7JK2 - chains D and A of the 9 polymer chains in the assembly; structure by electron microscopy, 3.20 A resolution.

[Chain D]
Name: Origin recognition complex subunit 4
Source organism: Drosophila melanogaster
UniProt: Q9W102 (Q9W102_DROME); numbering as in UniProt (aligned over 1-459)
Amino-acid sequence (462 residues; numbered -2 to 459; the number before each row is that of its first residue; numbers below 1 keep their minus sign (Ser-2 is residue -2)):
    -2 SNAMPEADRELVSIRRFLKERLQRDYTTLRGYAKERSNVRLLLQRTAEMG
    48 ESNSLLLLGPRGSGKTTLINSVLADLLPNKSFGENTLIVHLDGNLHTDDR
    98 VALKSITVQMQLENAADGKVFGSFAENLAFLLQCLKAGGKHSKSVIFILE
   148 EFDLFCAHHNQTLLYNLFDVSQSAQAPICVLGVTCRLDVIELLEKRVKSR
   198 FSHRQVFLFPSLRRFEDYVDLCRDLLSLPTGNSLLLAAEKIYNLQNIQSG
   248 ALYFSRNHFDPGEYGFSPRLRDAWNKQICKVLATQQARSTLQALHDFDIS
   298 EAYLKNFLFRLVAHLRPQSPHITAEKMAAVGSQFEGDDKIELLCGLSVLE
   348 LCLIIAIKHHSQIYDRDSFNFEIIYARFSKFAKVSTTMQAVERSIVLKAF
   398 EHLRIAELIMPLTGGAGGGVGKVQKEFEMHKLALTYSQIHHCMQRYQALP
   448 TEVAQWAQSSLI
Disordered / not traced: -2 to 1, 245-249, 411-419, 457-459
Sequence notes: expression tag (-2 to 0)
Metal / ion sites: Mg2+: Thr63 (together with ATP)
Small-molecule neighbours: ATP (adenosine-5'-triphosphate): Leu19, Thr25, Leu26, Arg27, Tyr29, Pro57, Arg58, Gly59, Ser60, Gly61, Lys62, Thr63, Thr64, Glu298, Ala299, Lys302
Reported in the primary citation:
  - mutagenesis - R97A (3-fold): decreased binding to DNA

[Chain A]
Name: Origin recognition complex subunit 1
Source organism: Drosophila melanogaster
UniProt: O16810 (ORC1_DROME); residue numbers follow UniProt; this construct covers 440-924
Amino-acid sequence (488 residues; row label = number of the first residue in the row):
   437 SNAPRRSIHLSNIVEQRVFEDDEIISTPKRGRSKKTVQDNDEDYSPKKSV
   487 QKTPTRTRRSSTTTKTATTPSKGITTATATPMTPSQKMKKIRAGELSPSM
   537 QQRTDLPAKDSSKSELQLAREQLHVSVVPKSLPCREREFENIYAFLEGKI
   587 QDQCGGCMYVSGVPGTGKTATVTGVIRTLQRMAKQNELPAFEYLEINGMR
   637 LTEPRQAYVQIYKQLTGKTVSWEQAHALLEKRFTTPAPRRVTTVLLVDEL
   687 DILCNRRQDVVYNLLDWPTKSAAKLVVVTIANTMDLPERLLMGKVTSRLG
   737 LTRLTFQPYSHKQLQEIVTARLGGSETFKGEAVQLVARKVAAVSGDARRA
   787 LDICRRATEIADTAAVKCVTMLHVQQALAEMIASAKVQAIRNCSRMEQIF
   837 LQAIAAEVTRTGVEETTFMGVYQQVETIAAFMGVTFPPPGRALRLCSKLG
   887 AERLIISEHSRNDLFQKILLNVSADDIHYALRVEEMVN
Disordered / not traced: 437-518, 920-924
Sequence notes: expression tag (437-439)
Metal / ion sites: Mg2+: Thr605 (together with ATP)
Small-molecule neighbours:
  - ATP (adenosine-5'-triphosphate), molecule 1: Val561, Val563, Val564, Pro565, Leu568, Pro569, Arg571, Val599, Pro600, Gly601, Thr602, Gly603, Lys604, Thr605, Ala606, Glu685, Asn718, Tyr745, Ile753, Arg757, Ala783, Arg784, Leu787
  - ATP, molecule 2: Tyr698, Lys730, Arg734
Reported in the primary citation:
  - mutagenesis - S657A/Q660A: unchanged binding to DNA
  - catalytic residues: Asp684
  - mutagenesis - D684A: abolished catalytic activity on ATP

[How chain D and chain A interact]
Residue-residue contacts - 129 pairs, chain D then chain A:
  Asn35(D) - Arg792(A)
  Arg42(D) - Arg556(A)
  Arg42(D) - Glu795(A)  salt bridge
  Ala44(D) - Arg539(A)  hydrogen bond (backbone-side chain)
  Glu45(D) - Arg539(A)
  Met46(D) - Lys549(A)
  Met46(D) - Gln553(A)
  Glu48(D) - His560(A)
  Glu48(D) - Arg791(A)  salt bridge
  Ser49(D) - His560(A)  hydrogen bond (backbone-side chain)
  Ser49(D) - Arg791(A)
  Asn50(D) - Arg791(A)  hydrogen bond
  Glu81(D) - Thr540(A)
  Asn82(D) - Arg539(A)
  Asn82(D) - Thr540(A)  hydrogen bond
  Asn82(D) - Asp541(A)  hydrogen bond
  Met107(D) - Gln537(A)  hydrogen bond (backbone-side chain)
  Gln108(D) - Gln537(A)  hydrogen bond
  Glu110(D) - Lys523(A)  salt bridge
  Asn111(D) - Met524(A)
  Ala113(D) - Pro520(A)  hydrophobic
  Phe118(D) - Pro520(A)  hydrophobic
  Phe118(D) - Met524(A)  hydrophobic
  Gly119(D) - Arg528(A)
  Phe121(D) - Thr638(A)
  Ala122(D) - Thr638(A)
  Ala122(D) - Gln642(A)
  Glu123(D) - Arg528(A)  salt bridge
  Glu123(D) - Thr655(A)
  Leu125(D) - Arg636(A)
  Leu125(D) - Thr638(A)
  Ala126(D) - Gln646(A)
  Phe127(D) - Ile527(A)  hydrophobic
  Phe127(D) - Pro534(A)  hydrophobic
  Leu129(D) - Arg636(A)
  Gln130(D) - Pro534(A)
  Gln130(D) - Lys649(A)
  Cys131(D) - Pro534(A)
  Cys131(D) - Ser535(A)
  Cys131(D) - Met536(A)
  Ala134(D) - Pro534(A)
  Lys137(D) - Arg539(A)
  Lys137(D) - Pro543(A)
  His138(D) - Gln538(A)
  His138(D) - Arg539(A)  hydrogen bond (backbone-backbone)
  Ser139(D) - Gln537(A)
  Ser139(D) - Arg539(A)
  Lys140(D) - Met536(A)
  Lys140(D) - Gln537(A)  hydrogen bond
  Lys140(D) - Gln538(A)
  Val142(D) - Met536(A)  hydrophobic
  Asn157(D) - Met635(A)
  Asn157(D) - Ile688(A)
  Thr159(D) - Met635(A)  hydrogen bond (side chain-backbone)
  Tyr162(D) - Asn633(A)
  Tyr162(D) - Met635(A)  hydrophobic
  Tyr162(D) - Glu685(A)  hydrogen bond
  Asn163(D) - Met635(A)
  Asn163(D) - Arg636(A)
  Asp166(D) - Arg636(A)  salt bridge
  Ser168(D) - His560(A)
  Gln169(D) - Val561(A)
  Gln169(D) - Ser562(A)
  Gln169(D) - Arg784(A)
  Ser170(D) - Ser562(A)
  Ala171(D) - Ser562(A)
  Ala173(D) - Met536(A)  hydrophobic
  Cys182(D) - Ala887(A)
  Arg183(D) - Ala887(A)
  Arg183(D) - Arg889(A)
  Leu184(D) - Ala825(A)  hydrophobic
  Leu184(D) - Glu888(A)
  Asp185(D) - Arg889(A)
  Asp185(D) - Asn907(A)
  Glu191(D) - Met635(A)
  Lys192(D) - Pro600(A)
  Arg193(D) - Glu685(A)  salt bridge
  Arg193(D) - Asp687(A)  salt bridge
  Arg193(D) - Ile688(A)
  Arg193(D) - Asn718(A)  hydrogen bond
  Ser196(D) - Pro600(A)
  Ser196(D) - Asp782(A)  hydrogen bond
  Ser196(D) - Arg784(A)  hydrogen bond
  Arg197(D) - Arg784(A)
  Ser199(D) - Asp788(A)
  His200(D) - Arg785(A)
  His200(D) - Met817(A)
  Arg201(D) - Arg792(A)
  Arg201(D) - Glu795(A)  salt bridge
  Arg201(D) - Met817(A)
  Phe204(D) - Ala821(A)  hydrophobic
  Phe206(D) - Ala821(A)
  Phe206(D) - Gln824(A)
  Phe206(D) - Ala825(A)  hydrophobic
  Phe206(D) - Asn828(A)
  Phe206(D) - Glu888(A)
  Pro207(D) - Asn828(A)
  Arg210(D) - Arg827(A)
  Arg210(D) - Cys829(A)  hydrogen bond (side chain-backbone)
  Arg210(D) - Ser830(A)
  Arg210(D) - Gln834(A)  hydrogen bond
  Asp293(D) - Ser830(A)
  Asp293(D) - Arg831(A)
  Asp293(D) - Met832(A)  hydrogen bond (backbone-backbone)
  Phe294(D) - Ser830(A)  hydrogen bond (backbone-side chain)
  Phe294(D) - Glu833(A)
  Phe294(D) - Pro873(A)  hydrophobic
  Phe294(D) - Arg877(A)
  Phe294(D) - Arg880(A)
  Phe294(D) - Leu881(A)  hydrophobic
  Asp295(D) - Glu833(A)
  Asp295(D) - Arg880(A)  salt bridge
  Ile296(D) - Asn828(A)
  Ile296(D) - Ser830(A)
  Tyr300(D) - Arg877(A)  hydrogen bond
  Tyr300(D) - Arg880(A)
  Phe331(D) - Arg877(A)
  Glu332(D) - Pro874(A)
  Asp334(D) - Pro874(A)
  Arg363(D) - Met855(A)  hydrogen bond
  Arg363(D) - Phe901(A)
  Met407(D) - Arg897(A)
  Met407(D) - Asn898(A)
  Met407(D) - Asp899(A)
  Met407(D) - Phe901(A)  hydrophobic
  Leu429(D) - Phe901(A)
  Ala430(D) - Asp899(A)
  Leu431(D) - Leu900(A)
  Thr432(D) - Leu900(A)
Interface residues without a listed pair, chain D (83 interface residues in all): Pro57, Lys77, Ser78, Leu84, Leu132, Gln202, His292, Gly333, Lys336, Lys428, Gln435
Interface residues without a listed pair, chain A (77 interface residues in all): Glu557, Gly601, Leu637, Glu816, Ala819, Lys822, Pro875, Gly876, Lys884, Leu890

[Overview]
83 residues of chain D and 77 residues of chain A are in contact; the contacts include 20 hydrogen bonds and 9
salt bridges. Polar pairs include Arg42(D)-Glu795(A), Glu48(D)-Arg791(A) and Glu110(D)-Lys523(A). Bound to
chain D: ATP. The paper reports the catalytic residue Asp684(A); R97A of chain D reduces binding to DNA; 3
substitutions were tested in all.
Here chain D is Origin recognition complex subunit 4 and chain A is Origin recognition complex subunit 1, both
from Drosophila melanogaster. Entry 7JK2 (Structure of Drosophila ORC bound to poly(dA/dT) DNA and Cdc6
(conformation 1)) was determined by electron microscopy (same publication as 7JGR, 7JGS, 7JK3, 7JK4, 7JK5 and
7JK6).
